7EAH - chains 2 and 3 of the 3 polymer chains in the assembly; structure by electron microscopy, 3.10 A resolution.

[Chain 2]
Name: Capsid protein VP0
From: Echovirus E3
Reference sequence: A0A6M4MJE3 (A0A6M4MJE3_9ENTO); residues 2-330 here = UniProt positions 2-330
Chain sequence (329 residues; numbered 2 to 330; the number before each row is that of its first residue):
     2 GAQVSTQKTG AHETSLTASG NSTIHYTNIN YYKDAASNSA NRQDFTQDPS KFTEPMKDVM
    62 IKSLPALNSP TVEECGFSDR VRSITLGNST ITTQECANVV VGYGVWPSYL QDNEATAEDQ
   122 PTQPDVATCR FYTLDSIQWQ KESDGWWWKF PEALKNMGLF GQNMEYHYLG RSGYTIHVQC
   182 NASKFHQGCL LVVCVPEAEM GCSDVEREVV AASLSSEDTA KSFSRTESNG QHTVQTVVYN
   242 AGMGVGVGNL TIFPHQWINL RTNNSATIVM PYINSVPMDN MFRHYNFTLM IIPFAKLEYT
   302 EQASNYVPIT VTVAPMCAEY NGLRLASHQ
Disordered / not traced: 2-80

[Chain 3]
Name: Capsid protein VP3
From: Echovirus E3
Reference sequence: A0A6M4MJE3 (A0A6M4MJE3_9ENTO); residues 1-238 here correspond to UniProt positions 331-568 (UniProt number = residue number + 330)
Chain sequence (238 residues; each row starts with the number of its first residue):
     1 GLPTMLTPGS NQFLTSDDFQ SPSAMPQFDV TPEMKIPGEV HNLMEIAEVD SVVPVNNTKE
    61 NINSMEAYRI PVTGGDQLHT QVFGFQMQPG LNSVFKRTLL GEILNYYAHW SGSVKLTFVF
   121 CGSAMATGKF LLAYSPPGAS PPQNRKQAML GTHVIWDVGL QSSCVLCIPW ISQTHYRLVQ
   181 QDEYTSAGYV TCWYQTGLIV PPGAPPSCTI LCFASACNDF SVRNLRDTPF IEQTQLLQ
Disordered / not traced: 1-9
Differences from the reference sequence: conflict N224 (Met554 in A0A6M4MJE3)

[How chain 2 and chain 3 interact]
Residue-residue contacts (64; chain 2 residue first):
  Y104(2) with G38(3)
  V106(2) with K35(3); P37(3), hydrophobic
  K185(2) with S123(3); A124(3); M125(3)
  F186(2) with M125(3), hydrophobic; G203(3); A204(3); P205(3)
  H187(2) with S123(3)
  Q188(2) with G122(3); S123(3), hydrogen bond (side chain-backbone); S207(3), hydrogen bond (side chain-backbone); C208(3), hydrogen bond
  C190(2) with C121(3), hydrophobic
  V239(2) with M65(3), hydrophobic
  Y240(2) with N63(3), hydrogen bond; S64(3)
  V248(2) with M65(3), hydrophobic; Y68(3), hydrophobic
  G249(2) with S51(3); V52(3), hydrogen bond (backbone-backbone); Y68(3), hydrogen bond (backbone-side chain)
  N250(2) with S51(3); R97(3), hydrogen bond (side chain-backbone); T98(3); L99(3)
  T252(2) with D50(3), hydrogen bond (side chain-backbone); S51(3)
  I253(2) with I46(3), hydrophobic; L99(3), hydrophobic
  W258(2) with V52(3), hydrophobic; F213(3), hydrophobic
  N260(2) with V119(3); F120(3); C121(3)
  R262(2) with F120(3); G122(3); S123(3), hydrogen bond (side chain-backbone); A124(3); A126(3), hydrogen bond (side chain-backbone); V158(3), hydrogen bond (side chain-backbone); G159(3); S162(3), hydrogen bond
  I274(2) with P37(3), hydrophobic
  N275(2) with M34(3); I36(3)
  S276(2) with M34(3)
  V277(2) with M34(3)
  P278(2) with M34(3)
  P294(2) with M65(3); R69(3)
  F295(2) with V52(3), hydrophobic; M65(3), hydrophobic; R69(3), hydrogen bond (backbone-side chain)
  A296(2) with R69(3); C121(3), hydrophobic; T209(3)
  K297(2) with R69(3)
  E299(2) with P205(3)
  Y300(2) with P205(3)
  T301(2) with G203(3), hydrogen bond (side chain-backbone); A204(3)
Other interface residues (no listed pair), chain 2 (35 interface residues in all): E115, T263, P272, Y273, I293, Q303
Other interface residues (no listed pair), chain 3 (38 interface residues in all): P201, P202, L211

[Summary]
35 residues of chain 2 face 38 of chain 3 across their interface, with 14 hydrogen bonds. Polar pairs include
Q188(2)-S123(3), Q188(2)-S207(3) and Q188(2)-C208(3).
Here chain 2 is Capsid protein VP0 and chain 3 is Capsid protein VP3, both from Echovirus E3. Entry 7EAH
(Echovirus3 empty expanded particle) was determined by electron microscopy (same publication as 7EAI).
